PDB entry 4PIQ | X-ray diffraction, 2.07 A resolution | chains A and B

== Chain A ==
Molecule: Protease
Organism: Human adenovirus 8
UniProt: B9A5C1 (B9A5C1_ADE08); residues 1-204 here correspond to UniProt positions 2-205 (UniProt number = residue number + 1)
Sequence (204 residues; each row starts with the number of its first residue):
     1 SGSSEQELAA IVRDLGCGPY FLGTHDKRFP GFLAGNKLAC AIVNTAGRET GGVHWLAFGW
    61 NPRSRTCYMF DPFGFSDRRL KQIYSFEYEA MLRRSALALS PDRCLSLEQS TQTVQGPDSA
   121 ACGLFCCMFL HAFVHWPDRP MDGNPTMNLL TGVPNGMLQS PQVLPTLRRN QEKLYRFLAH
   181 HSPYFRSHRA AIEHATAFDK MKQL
Glycans and other covalent adducts: compound 3FS linked to Cys122
Residues lining bound ligands: 3FS (N-[(3,5-dichlorophenyl)acetyl]-L-threonyl-N-[(2Z)-2-iminoethyl]glycinamide): Ser1, Gly2, Ser3, Ser4, Glu5, Thr24, His25, Asp26, Asn44, Ala46, Gly47, Arg48, Gly51, Gly52, Val53, His54, Trp55, Gln115, Ser119, Ala120, Ala121, Gly123

== Chain B ==
Molecule: PVI
UniProt: B9A5B9 (B9A5B9_ADE08); residues 300-310 here correspond to UniProt positions 223-233 (UniProt number = residue number - 77)
Sequence (11 residues; each row starts with the number of its first residue):
   300 GVKSLKRRRC Y

== How chain A and chain B interact ==
Residue-residue contacts - 44 pairs, chain A then chain B:
  Thr66(A) with Lys305(B), hydrogen bond
  Asp77(A) with Arg308(B), salt bridge
  Glu89(A) with Arg308(B), salt bridge; Tyr310(B), hydrogen bond
  Leu92(A) with Arg308(B); Tyr310(B)
  Arg93(A) with Tyr310(B), hydrogen bond (side chain-backbone)
  Ala96(A) with Tyr310(B), hydrophobic
  Asp102(A) with Arg307(B), salt bridge
  Arg103(A) with Cys309(B); Tyr310(B), hydrogen bond (backbone-backbone)
  Cys104(A) with Arg307(B); Arg308(B); Cys309(B), disulfide
  Leu105(A) with Arg306(B); Arg307(B); Arg308(B), hydrogen bond (backbone-backbone)
  Ser106(A) with Lys305(B); Arg306(B)
  Leu107(A) with Leu304(B); Lys305(B); Arg306(B), hydrogen bond (backbone-backbone)
  Glu108(A) with Ser303(B), hydrogen bond; Leu304(B); Lys305(B), salt bridge
  Gln109(A) with Ser303(B); Leu304(B), hydrogen bond (backbone-backbone); Arg306(B)
  Ser110(A) with Val301(B); Lys302(B)
  Thr111(A) with Lys302(B), hydrogen bond (backbone-backbone); Leu304(B)
  Gln112(A) with Gly300(B); Val301(B); Lys302(B), hydrogen bond (side chain-backbone)
  Val114(A) with Val301(B), hydrophobic
  Met141(A) with Gly300(B); Val301(B), hydrogen bond (backbone-backbone)
  Asp142(A) with Gly300(B), hydrogen bond (side chain-backbone); Val301(B), hydrogen bond (side chain-backbone)
  Met147(A) with Gly300(B), hydrogen bond (backbone-backbone)
  Leu150(A) with Gly300(B), hydrogen bond (backbone-backbone)
  Gly152(A) with Gly300(B), hydrogen bond (backbone-backbone); Val301(B)
Interface residues without a listed pair, chain A (26 interface residues in all): Tyr68, Asn148, Thr151
Inter-chain disulfides: Cys104(A)-Cys309(B)

== Summary ==
26 residues of chain A and 11 residues of chain B are in contact, with 1 disulfide bond, 16 hydrogen bonds and
4 salt bridges. Polar pairs include Asp77(A)-Arg308(B), Glu89(A)-Arg308(B) and Asp102(A)-Arg307(B). Covalently
linked compound 3FS: at Cys122(A).
Chain A is Protease (Human adenovirus 8) and chain B is PVI; the structure, Crystal structure of human
adenovirus 8 protease with a nitrile inhibitor, was determined by X-ray diffraction together with 4PIS from
the same study.
